Entry 7VPK (electron microscopy, 3.92 A resolution); this record covers chain A.

Chain A:
Molecule: Polyamine-transporting ATPase 13A2
Organism: Homo sapiens
Notes: EC 7.6.2.-
UniProt: Q9NQ11 (AT132_HUMAN); numbering as in UniProt; present here: 1-1107, 1109-1180
Sequence (1184 residues; row label = number of the first residue in the row; note: 1 number in that range is skipped by the numbering (no residue carries it; nothing is unmodelled there); numbers below 1 keep their minus sign (Gly-3 is residue -3)):
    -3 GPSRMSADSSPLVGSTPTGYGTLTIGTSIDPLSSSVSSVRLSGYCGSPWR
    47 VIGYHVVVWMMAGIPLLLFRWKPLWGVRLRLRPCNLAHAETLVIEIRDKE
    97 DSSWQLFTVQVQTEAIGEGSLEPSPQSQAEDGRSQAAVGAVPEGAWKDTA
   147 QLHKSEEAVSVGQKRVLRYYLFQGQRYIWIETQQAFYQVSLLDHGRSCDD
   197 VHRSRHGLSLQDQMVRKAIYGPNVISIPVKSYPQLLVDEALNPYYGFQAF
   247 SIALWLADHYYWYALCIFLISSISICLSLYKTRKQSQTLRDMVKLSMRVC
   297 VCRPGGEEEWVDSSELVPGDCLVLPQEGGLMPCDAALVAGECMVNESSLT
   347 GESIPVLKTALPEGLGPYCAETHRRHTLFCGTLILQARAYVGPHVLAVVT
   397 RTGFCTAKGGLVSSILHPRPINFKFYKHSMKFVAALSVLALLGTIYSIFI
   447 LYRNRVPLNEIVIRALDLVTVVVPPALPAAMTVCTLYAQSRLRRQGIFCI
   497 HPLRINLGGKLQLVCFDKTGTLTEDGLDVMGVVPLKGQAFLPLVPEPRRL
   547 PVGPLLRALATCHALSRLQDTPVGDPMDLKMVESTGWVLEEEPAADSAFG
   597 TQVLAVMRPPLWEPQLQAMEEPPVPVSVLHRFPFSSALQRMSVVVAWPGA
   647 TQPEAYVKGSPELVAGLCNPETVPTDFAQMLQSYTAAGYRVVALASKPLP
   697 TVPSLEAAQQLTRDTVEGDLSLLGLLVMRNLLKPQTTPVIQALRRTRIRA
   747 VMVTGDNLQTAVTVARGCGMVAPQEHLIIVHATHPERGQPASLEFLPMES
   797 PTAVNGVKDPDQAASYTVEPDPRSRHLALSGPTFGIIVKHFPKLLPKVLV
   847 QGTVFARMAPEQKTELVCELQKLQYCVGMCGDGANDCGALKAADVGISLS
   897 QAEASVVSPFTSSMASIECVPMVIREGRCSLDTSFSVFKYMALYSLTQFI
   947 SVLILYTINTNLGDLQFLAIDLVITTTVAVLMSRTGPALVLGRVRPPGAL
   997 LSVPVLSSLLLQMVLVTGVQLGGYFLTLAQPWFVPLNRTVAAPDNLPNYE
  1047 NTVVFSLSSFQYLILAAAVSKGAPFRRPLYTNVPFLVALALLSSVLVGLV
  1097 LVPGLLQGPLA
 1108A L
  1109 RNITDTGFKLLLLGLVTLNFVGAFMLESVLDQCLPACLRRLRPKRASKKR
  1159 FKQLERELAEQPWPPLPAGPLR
Disordered / not traced: -3 to 33, 114-160, 587-595, 611-617, 798-819, 1174-1180
Sequence notes: expression tag (-3 to 0)
Swiss-Prot annotation at these positions:
  - active site: Asp513 (4-aspartylphosphate intermediate)
  - binding site (Mg(2+)): Asp878, Asp882
  - modified residue: Ser151 (Phosphoserine)
  - glycosylation (N-linked (GlcNAc...) asparagine): Asn1033, Asn1110
  - natural variant: Thr12 (T12M: In KRS; uncertain significance), Phe182 (F182L: In KRS), Ile441 (I441F: In KRS; uncertain significance), Gly504 (G504R: In KRS), Thr517 (T517I: In SPG78), Gly522 (G522V: In KRS; uncertain significance), Gly533 (G533R: In KRS; uncertain significance), Ala746 (A746T: In KRS), Met854 (M854R: In KRS), Gly877 (G877R: In KRS), Leu927 (L927P: In SPG78; uncertain significance), Leu1059 (L1059R: In KRS), 1 further natural variant entry in UniProt
  - mutagenesis: Gly59 (G59A: No effect on lipid binding), Arg66 to Lys68 (Reduces lipid binding), Arg74 to Arg78 (Reduces lipid binding), Lys160 to Arg164 (Reduces lipid binding), Glu348 (E348A: Autophosphorylated but displays limited spermine-induced ATPase activity and lacks spermine-induced dephosphorylation), Ala472 (A472V: Reduced spermine-induced ATPase activity and lack of spermine-induced dephosphorylation), Asp513 (D513N: Loss of ATPase function, autophosphorylation and protection against mitochondrial stress), Asp967 (D967N: Reduced spermine-induced ATPase activity), Asn1033 (N1033A: Abolishes glycosylation), Lys1067 (K1067A: Reduced spermine-induced ATPase activity)
Covalent attachments: N-acetylglucosamine (NAG) linked to Asn1033
Bound ions: Mg2+: Asp513, Thr515, Asp878; beryllium trifluoride ion near Asp513 (its only coordinating residue here)
Residues lining bound ligands:
  - beryllium trifluoride: Thr346, Gly347, Asp513, Lys514, Thr515, Val749, Thr750, Gly751, Asp752, Lys859, Asp878, Asn881
  - spermine (SPM): Trp251, Asp254, Tyr256, Tyr259, Arg460, Asp463, Val467, Pro471, Tyr940, Gln944, Asn957, Asp960, Phe963, Asp967
What the authors report for this chain:
  - binding site for beryllium trifluoride ion: Thr346, Gly347, Asp513
  - catalytic residues: Glu348, Asp513
  - binding site for spermine: Trp251, Asp254, Tyr256, Asp463, Tyr940, Asp960, Phe963, Asp967

Overview:
Ligands of chain A: beryllium trifluoride and spermine. N-acetylglucosamine is covalently linked to Asn1033.
Curated annotation (UniProt) lists active-site residue Asp513, Mg2+-binding residues Asp878 and Asp882 and 20
mutagenesis sites. The paper reports catalytic residues Glu348 and Asp513; a binding site for spermine at
Trp251, Asp254 and Tyr256 among others.
Chain A is Polyamine-transporting ATPase 13A2 (Homo sapiens); the structure, Cryo-EM structure of the human
ATP13A2 (SPM-bound E2P state), was determined by electron microscopy (same publication as 7VPI, 7VPJ and
7VPL).
